4Z2U - chain B; structure by X-ray diffraction, 2.50 A resolution.

Chain B:
Name: 2-hydroxybiphenyl-3-monooxygenase
From: Pseudomonas nitroreducens HBP1
Notes: EC 1.14.13.44
UniProtKB: O06647 (O06647_9PSED); numbering as in UniProt (aligned over 2-586)
Sequence (592 residues; each row starts with the number of its first residue; numbers below 1 keep their minus sign (Met-5 is residue -5)):
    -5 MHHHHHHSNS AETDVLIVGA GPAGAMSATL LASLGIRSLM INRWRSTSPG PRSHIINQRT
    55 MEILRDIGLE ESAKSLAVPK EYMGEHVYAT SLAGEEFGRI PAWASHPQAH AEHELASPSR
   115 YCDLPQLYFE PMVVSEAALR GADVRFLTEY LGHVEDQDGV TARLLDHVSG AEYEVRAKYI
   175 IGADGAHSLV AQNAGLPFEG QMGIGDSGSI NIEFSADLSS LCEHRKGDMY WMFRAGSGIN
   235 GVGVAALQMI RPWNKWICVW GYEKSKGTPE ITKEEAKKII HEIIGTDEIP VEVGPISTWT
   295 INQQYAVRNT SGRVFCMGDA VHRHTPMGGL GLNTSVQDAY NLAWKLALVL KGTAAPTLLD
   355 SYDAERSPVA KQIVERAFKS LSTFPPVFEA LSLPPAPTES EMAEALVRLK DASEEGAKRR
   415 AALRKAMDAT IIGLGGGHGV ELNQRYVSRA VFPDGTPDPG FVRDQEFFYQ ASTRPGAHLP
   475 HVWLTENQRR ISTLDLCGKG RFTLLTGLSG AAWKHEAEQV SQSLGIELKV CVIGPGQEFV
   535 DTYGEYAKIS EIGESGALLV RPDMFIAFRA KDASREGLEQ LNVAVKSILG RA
Not modelled in the structure: -5 to 4, 228-237, 257-264, 586
Construct notes: initiating methionine (-5); expression tag (-4 to 1); engineered mutation Gln242 (Arg in O06647)
Ligand contacts: FAD (flavin-adenine dinucleotide): Val12, Gly13, Ala14, Gly15, Pro16, Ala17, Gly18, Ile35, Asn36, Arg37, Trp38, Arg46, Ser47, Gln120, Glu124, Thr142, Glu143, Tyr144, Ala177, Asp178, Gly179, Thr292, Trp293, Met311, Gly312, Asp313, Pro320, Gly323, Gly325, Leu326, Ser329
What the authors report for this chain:
  - mutagenesis - G255F (24-fold): decreased catalytic activity on 2-hydroxybiphenyl
  - mutagenesis - G255F (8-fold): decreased catalytic activity on NADH
  - mutagenesis - W225Y: increased catalytic activity
  - mutagenesis - W225A (14-fold): decreased catalytic activity
  - mutagenesis - W225A (9-fold), W225Y (7-fold): decreased binding to the substrate

Summary:
Bound to chain B: flavin-adenine dinucleotide. From the paper: W225A and W225Y reduce binding to the
substrate; G255F reduces catalytic activity on 2-hydroxybiphenyl.
Chain B is 2-hydroxybiphenyl-3-monooxygenase (Pseudomonas nitroreducens HBP1); the structure, Crystal
Structure of 2-hydroxybiphenyl 3-monooxygenase R242Q from Pseudomonas azelaica, was determined by X-ray
diffraction together with 4Z2R, 4Z2T and 5BRT from the same study.
